PDB entry 8Q16 | electron microscopy, 3.60 A resolution | chains A and I of the 10 polymer chains in the assembly

[Chain A]
Protein: Histone H2A.2
Reference sequence: A2YMC6 (H2A2_ORYSI); residues 1-135 here = UniProt positions 1-135
Sequence (135 residues; each row starts with the number of its first residue):
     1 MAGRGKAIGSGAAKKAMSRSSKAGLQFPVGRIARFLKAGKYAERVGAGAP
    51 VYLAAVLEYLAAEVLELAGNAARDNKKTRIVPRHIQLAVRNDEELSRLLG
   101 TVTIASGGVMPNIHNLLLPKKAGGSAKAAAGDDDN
Disordered / not traced: 1-15, 119-135

[Chain I]
Molecule: Widom 601
Sequence (147 nucleotides; numbered -73 to 73; the number before each row is that of its first residue; numbers below 1 keep their minus sign (DA-73 is residue -73)):
   -73 ACAGGATGTATATATCTGACACGTGCCTGGAGACTAGGGAGTAATCCCCT
   -23 TGGCGGTTAAAACGCGGGGGACAGCGCGTACGTGCGTTTAAGCGGTGCTA
    27 GAGCTGTCTACGACCAATTGAGCGGCCTCGGCACCGGGATTCTCCAG

[Chain A / chain I interface]
Residue-residue contacts (11; chain A residue first):
  Met17(A) - DA-43(I)  phosphate contact
  Met17(A) - DG-42(I)  phosphate contact
  Ser18(A) - DA-43(I)  phosphate contact
  Arg19(A) - DA-43(I)  salt bridge to the phosphate
  Gly30(A) - DA-43(I)  phosphate contact
  Arg31(A) - DG-44(I)  phosphate contact
  Arg34(A) - DG-45(I)  sugar contact
  Arg34(A) - DG-44(I)  salt bridge to the phosphate
  Arg44(A) - DG-35(I)  hydrogen bond to the sugar
  Arg79(A) - DC-54(I)  hydrogen bond to the phosphate
  Arg79(A) - DA-53(I)  salt bridge to the phosphate
Interface residues without a listed pair, chain A (9 interface residues in all): Ala16
Interface residues without a listed pair, chain I (8 interface residues in all): DG-37

[In short]
Chain A and chain I form an interface of 9 and 8 residues respectively, with 2 hydrogen bonds and 3 salt
bridges. Polar pairs include Arg44(A)-DG-35(I), Arg79(A)-DC-54(I) and Arg19(A)-DA-43(I).
Here chain A is Histone H2A.2 and chain I is Widom 601. Entry 8Q16 (CryoEM structure of rice nucleosome
containing a H4 variant chimera) was determined by electron microscopy, deposited together with 8Q15.
